PDB entry 6E0P | electron microscopy, 2.60 A resolution | chains B and I of the 12 polymer chains in the assembly

== Chain B ==
Name: Histone H4
From: Homo sapiens
Reference sequence: P62805 (H4_HUMAN); residues 0-102 here correspond to UniProt positions 1-103 (UniProt number = residue number + 1)
Amino-acid sequence (103 residues; numbered 0 to 102; the number before each row is that of its first residue; numbering starts at 0):
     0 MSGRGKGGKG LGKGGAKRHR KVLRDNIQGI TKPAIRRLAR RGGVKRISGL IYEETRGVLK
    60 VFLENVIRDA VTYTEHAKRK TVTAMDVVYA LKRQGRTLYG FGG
Disordered / not traced: 0-22
Swiss-Prot annotation at these positions:
  - DNA-binding region: Lys-16 to Lys-20
  - modified residue: Ser-1 (N-acetylserine), Arg-3 (Asymmetric dimethylarginine), Lys-5 (N6-(2-hydroxyisobutyryl)lysine), Lys-8 (N6-(2-hydroxyisobutyryl)lysine), Lys-12 (N6-(2-hydroxyisobutyryl)lysine), Lys-16 (N6-(2-hydroxyisobutyryl)lysine), Lys-20 (N6,N6,N6-trimethyllysine), Lys-31 (N6-(2-hydroxyisobutyryl)lysine), Lys-44 (N6-(2-hydroxyisobutyryl)lysine), Ser-47 (Phosphoserine), Tyr-51 (Phosphotyrosine), Lys-59 (N6-(2-hydroxyisobutyryl)lysine), Lys-77 (N6-(2-hydroxyisobutyryl)lysine), Lys-79 (N6-(2-hydroxyisobutyryl)lysine), Thr-80 (Phosphothreonine), Tyr-88 (Phosphotyrosine), Lys-91 (N6-(2-hydroxyisobutyryl)lysine)
  - cross-link (Glycyl lysine isopeptide (Lys-Gly)): Lys-12 (interchain with G-Cter in SUMO2), Lys-20 (interchain with G-Cter in SUMO2), Lys-31 (interchain with G-Cter in SUMO2), Lys-59 (interchain with G-Cter in SUMO2), Lys-79 (interchain with G-Cter in SUMO2), Lys-91 (interchain with G-Cter in SUMO2)

== Chain I ==
Molecule: 145-nt DNA strand
Sequence (145 nucleotides; each row starts with the number of its first residue):
     1 ATCAATATCC ACCTGCAGAT TCTACCAAAA GTGTATTTGG AAACTGCTCC ATCAAAAGGC
    61 ATGTTCAGCT CTGTGAGTGA AACTCCATCA TCACAAAGAA TATTCTGAGA ATGCTTCCGT
   121 TTGCCTTTTA TATGAACTTC CTGAT

== Interface between chain B and chain I ==
Residue-residue contacts (12):
  Arg-39(B) / DA81(I)  salt bridge to the phosphate
  Arg-45(B) / DA80(I)  hydrogen bond to the sugar
  Arg-45(B) / DA81(I)  phosphate contact
  Ile-46(B) / DA80(I)  sugar contact
  Ile-46(B) / DA81(I)  hydrogen bond to the phosphate
  Ser-47(B) / DA80(I)  hydrogen bond to the phosphate
  Gly-48(B) / DA80(I)  hydrogen bond to the phosphate
  Arg-78(B) / DT101(I)  phosphate contact
  Lys-79(B) / DA100(I)  salt bridge to the phosphate
  Lys-79(B) / DT101(I)  hydrogen bond to the phosphate
  Thr-80(B) / DA100(I)  phosphate contact
  Thr-80(B) / DT101(I)  hydrogen bond to the phosphate
Other interface residues (no listed pair), chain B (11 interface residues in all): Arg-23, Arg-35, Lys-44
Other interface residues (no listed pair), chain I (6 interface residues in all): DC89, DA102

== Summary ==
11 residues of chain B and 6 residues of chain I are in contact; the contacts include 6 hydrogen bonds and 2
salt bridges. Polar contacts include Arg-45(B)/DA80(I), Ile-46(B)/DA81(I) and Ser-47(B)/DA80(I). UniProt lists
a DNA-binding region on chain B.
Chain B is Histone H4 (Homo sapiens) and chain I is a 145-nt DNA strand; the structure, Cryo-EM structure of
the centromeric nucleosome (Native alpha satellite DNA) in complex with a single chain ..., was determined by
electron microscopy (same publication as 6DZT, 6E0C and 6O1D).
